Entry 8IFN (electron microscopy, 2.81 A resolution); this record covers chains B and C of the 6 polymer chains in the assembly.

# Chain B (and C)
Name: Spike glycoprotein
Source organism: Middle East respiratory syndrome-related coronavirus
Notes: chain C of this document is another copy of the same molecule, construct and numbering; everything in this record applies to it too
UniProtKB: R9UQ53 (R9UQ53_MERS); the construct has insertions or renumbered stretches relative to UniProt, so the offset changes along the chain: 1-1290 = UniProt 1-1290; 1301-1333 = UniProt 1292-1324
Chain sequence (1347 residues; each row starts with the number of its first residue):
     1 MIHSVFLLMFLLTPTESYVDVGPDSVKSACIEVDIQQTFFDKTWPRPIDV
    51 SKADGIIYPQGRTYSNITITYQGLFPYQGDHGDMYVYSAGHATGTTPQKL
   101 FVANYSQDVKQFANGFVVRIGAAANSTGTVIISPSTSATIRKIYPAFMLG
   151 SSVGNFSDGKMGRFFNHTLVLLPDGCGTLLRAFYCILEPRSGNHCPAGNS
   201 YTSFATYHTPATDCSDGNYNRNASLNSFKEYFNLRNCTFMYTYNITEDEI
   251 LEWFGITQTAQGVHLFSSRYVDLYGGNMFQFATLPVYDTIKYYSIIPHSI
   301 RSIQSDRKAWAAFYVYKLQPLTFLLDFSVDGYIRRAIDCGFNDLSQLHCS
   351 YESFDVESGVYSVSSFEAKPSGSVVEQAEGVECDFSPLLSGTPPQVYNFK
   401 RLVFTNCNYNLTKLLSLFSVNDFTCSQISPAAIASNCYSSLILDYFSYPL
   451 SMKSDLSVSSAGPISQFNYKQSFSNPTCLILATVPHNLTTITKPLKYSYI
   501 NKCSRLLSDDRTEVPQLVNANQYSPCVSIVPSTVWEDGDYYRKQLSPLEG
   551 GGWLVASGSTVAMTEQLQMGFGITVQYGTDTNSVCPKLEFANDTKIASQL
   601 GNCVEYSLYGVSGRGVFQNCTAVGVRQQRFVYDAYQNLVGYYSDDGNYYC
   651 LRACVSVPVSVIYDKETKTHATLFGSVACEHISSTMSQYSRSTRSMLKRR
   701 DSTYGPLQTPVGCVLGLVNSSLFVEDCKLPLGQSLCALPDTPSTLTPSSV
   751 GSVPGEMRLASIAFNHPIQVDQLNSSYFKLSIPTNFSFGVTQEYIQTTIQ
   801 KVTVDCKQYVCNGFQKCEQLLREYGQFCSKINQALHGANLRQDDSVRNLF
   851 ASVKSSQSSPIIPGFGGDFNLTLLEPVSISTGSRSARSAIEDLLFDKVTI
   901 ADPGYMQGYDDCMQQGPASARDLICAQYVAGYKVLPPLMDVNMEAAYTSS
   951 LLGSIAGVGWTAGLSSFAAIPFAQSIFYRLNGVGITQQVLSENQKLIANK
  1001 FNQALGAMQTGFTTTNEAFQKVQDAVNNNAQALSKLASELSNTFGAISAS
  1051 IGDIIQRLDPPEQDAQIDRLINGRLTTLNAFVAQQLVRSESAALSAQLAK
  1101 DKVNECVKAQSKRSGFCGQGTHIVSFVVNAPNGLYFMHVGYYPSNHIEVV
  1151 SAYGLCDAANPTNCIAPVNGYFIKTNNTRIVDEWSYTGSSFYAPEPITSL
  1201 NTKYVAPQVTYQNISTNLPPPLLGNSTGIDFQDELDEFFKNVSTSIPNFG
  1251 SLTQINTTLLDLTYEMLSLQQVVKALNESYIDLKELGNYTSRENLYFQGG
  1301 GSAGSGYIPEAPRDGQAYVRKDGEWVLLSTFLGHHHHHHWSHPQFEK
Not modelled in the structure: 1-17, 701-704, 742-752, 878-885, 1178-1181, 1225-1347
Differences from the reference sequence: conflict S748 (Arg in R9UQ53), G751 (Arg in R9UQ53), Q1020 (Arg in R9UQ53), 30 further conflict positions vs the reference (R9UQ53) not listed; insertion (1291-1295, 1297-1300); expression tag (1334-1347)
Disulfides: C30-C195, C176-C214, C185-C237, C339-C349, C383-C407, C425-C478, C437-C585, C503-C526, C603-C654, C620-C650, C679-C713, C727-C736, C806-C828, C811-C817, C912-C925, C1106-C1117, C1156-C1164
Covalent attachments: glycan linked to N410

# Interface between chain B and chain C
Pairs across the interface - 174 pairs, chain B then chain C:
  Q72(B) - R822(C)
  P320(B) - R822(C)  hydrogen bond (backbone-side chain)
  T322(B) - R822(C)
  S350(B) - S829(C)
  S350(B) - Q833(C)
  Y351(B) - Q833(C)
  Y351(B) - H836(C)
  E352(B) - Q826(C)
  V360(B) - H836(C)
  S362(B) - T803(C)
  S364(B) - D805(C)
  S365(B) - D805(C)  hydrogen bond (backbone-side chain)
  E367(B) - G813(C)
  R401(B) - A260(C)  hydrogen bond (side chain-backbone)
  R401(B) - Y287(C)
  V403(B) - Q261(C)
  V403(B) - Y287(C)
  T405(B) - Q261(C)
  Q427(B) - R1057(C)  hydrogen bond (backbone-side chain)
  Q427(B) - L1058(C)
  I428(B) - R1057(C)
  I428(B) - L1058(C)
  S429(B) - R1057(C)  hydrogen bond (backbone-backbone)
  S429(B) - D1059(C)  hydrogen bond
  A432(B) - Q1056(C)
  A432(B) - R1057(C)
  N436(B) - Q1056(C)
  N436(B) - R1057(C)
  S440(B) - Q261(C)  hydrogen bond
  I442(B) - A260(C)
  P476(B) - R1057(C)
  N521(B) - A260(C)
  Q522(B) - T289(C)
  Y523(B) - Y287(C)
  Y523(B) - D288(C)
  S528(B) - N166(C)
  S546(B) - V153(C)
  S546(B) - G154(C)
  S546(B) - M161(C)
  L548(B) - V153(C)  hydrophobic
  L548(B) - M161(C)  hydrophobic
  E549(B) - S152(C)
  E549(B) - V153(C)  hydrogen bond (side chain-backbone)
  E549(B) - Y292(C)
  Q576(B) - Q261(C)
  Y577(B) - R1057(C)
  G578(B) - Q60(C)  hydrogen bond (backbone-side chain)
  T579(B) - Q60(C)
  T579(B) - Q261(C)
  V623(B) - S65(C)  hydrogen bond (backbone-side chain)
  V623(B) - V329(C)
  V623(B) - D330(C)
  G624(B) - D330(C)
  V625(B) - Y58(C)
  V625(B) - T63(C)  hydrogen bond (backbone-side chain)
  V625(B) - D330(C)
  V625(B) - G331(C)
  V625(B) - Y332(C)  hydrophobic
  Q628(B) - P59(C)
  Q628(B) - Q60(C)
  Q628(B) - R62(C)
  Q628(B) - T63(C)
  Q628(B) - F279(C)
  F630(B) - G61(C)
  F630(B) - R62(C)
  F630(B) - T63(C)  hydrogen bond (backbone-backbone)
  V631(B) - T63(C)
  Y632(B) - R62(C)
  Y632(B) - T63(C)  hydrogen bond (backbone-backbone)
  Y632(B) - Y64(C)
  D633(B) - Y64(C)
  A634(B) - I69(C)  hydrophobic
  A634(B) - R921(C)
  Y635(B) - R921(C)
  Y635(B) - S1034(C)
  Y635(B) - S1041(C)
  Q636(B) - R62(C)  hydrogen bond
  Q636(B) - Y64(C)  hydrogen bond
  R652(B) - C912(C)
  R652(B) - Q915(C)  hydrogen bond (side chain-backbone)
  R652(B) - G916(C)
  R652(B) - P917(C)
  V655(B) - Y909(C)
  V655(B) - M913(C)  hydrophobic
  V655(B) - Y928(C)  hydrophobic
  S656(B) - Y909(C)
  S656(B) - Y928(C)  hydrogen bond (backbone-backbone)
  V657(B) - Y909(C)
  P658(B) - Y928(C)  hydrophobic
  S676(B) - G904(C)  hydrogen bond (side chain-backbone)
  S676(B) - Y905(C)
  S676(B) - M906(C)
  S676(B) - Q907(C)
  S676(B) - G908(C)
  S676(B) - Y909(C)  hydrogen bond (backbone-backbone)
  S676(B) - Y928(C)  hydrogen bond
  V677(B) - M906(C)
  V677(B) - Y909(C)  hydrophobic
  H681(B) - Y909(C)
  H681(B) - D910(C)  salt bridge
  Y689(B) - Y909(C)
  S692(B) - K807(C)
  S692(B) - E818(C)
  Q708(B) - M906(C)
  T709(B) - M906(C)
  P710(B) - Y905(C)
  P710(B) - M906(C)
  V711(B) - Y905(C)
  P730(B) - L938(C)  hydrophobic
  G732(B) - P937(C)
  Q733(B) - Y905(C)
  Q733(B) - P937(C)  hydrogen bond (backbone-backbone)
  Q733(B) - L938(C)
  Q733(B) - M939(C)
  Q733(B) - D940(C)
  S734(B) - L938(C)  hydrogen bond (backbone-backbone)
  S734(B) - M939(C)
  S734(B) - D940(C)  hydrogen bond (side chain-backbone)
  S734(B) - M943(C)
  I762(B) - M943(C)
  F764(B) - K854(C)
  F764(B) - A946(C)
  F764(B) - Y947(C)  hydrophobic
  N765(B) - K854(C)  hydrogen bond (backbone-side chain)
  P767(B) - K854(C)
  P767(B) - S855(C)
  P767(B) - S856(C)
  P767(B) - Q857(C)
  P767(B) - S858(C)
  I768(B) - S856(C)  hydrogen bond (backbone-backbone)
  I768(B) - Q857(C)
  I768(B) - S858(C)  hydrogen bond (backbone-backbone)
  Q769(B) - S858(C)
  Q769(B) - P860(C)
  V770(B) - S858(C)  hydrogen bond (backbone-backbone)
  V770(B) - S859(C)  hydrogen bond (backbone-side chain)
  V770(B) - P860(C)
  V770(B) - F967(C)  hydrophobic
  V770(B) - A969(C)  hydrophobic
  D771(B) - A969(C)
  Q772(B) - I970(C)
  Q772(B) - P971(C)
  F778(B) - W960(C)  hydrophobic
  F778(B) - A968(C)  hydrophobic
  F778(B) - A969(C)
  F778(B) - I970(C)  hydrophobic
  K779(B) - F967(C)
  K779(B) - A968(C)
  K779(B) - A969(C)  hydrogen bond (backbone-backbone)
  L780(B) - F967(C)  hydrogen bond (backbone-backbone)
  L780(B) - A968(C)
  S781(B) - Q857(C)  hydrogen bond
  S781(B) - S966(C)
  S781(B) - F967(C)  hydrogen bond (backbone-backbone)
  P783(B) - S965(C)
  I985(B) - A962(C)  hydrophobic
  S1114(B) - N1104(C)  hydrogen bond
  T1121(B) - G963(C)
  T1121(B) - S965(C)
  Y1141(B) - S965(C)
  H1146(B) - Q857(C)  hydrogen bond
  H1146(B) - S965(C)  hydrogen bond (side chain-backbone)
  Y1153(B) - I970(C)
  Y1153(B) - P971(C)
  Y1153(B) - Q974(C)
  Y1153(B) - Y978(C)
  Y1171(B) - W960(C)  hydrophobic
  Y1171(B) - T961(C)  hydrogen bond
  Y1171(B) - S966(C)  hydrogen bond
  S1189(B) - S966(C)  hydrogen bond (backbone-side chain)
  S1190(B) - S965(C)  hydrogen bond
  V1205(B) - L1200(C)
  A1206(B) - L1200(C)
  Q1208(B) - Q988(C)
Other interface residues (no listed pair), chain B (111 interface residues in all): L321, G359, Y361, V363, P430, D580, T581, S612, Q627, A653, C654, G675, E680, G712, H766, I782, R1113, G1115, P1143, Y1204, P1207, T1210, Y1211
Other interface residues (no listed pair), chain C (103 interface residues in all): I67, V109, Q111, Y270, V271, Q808, N812, R847, L923, V929, K933, P936, S950, E992, A1037, S1038, D1053, D1101

# Summary
111 residues of chain B and 103 residues of chain C are in contact, with 39 hydrogen bonds and 1 salt bridge.
Among the polar pairs are H681(B)-D910(C), P320(B)-R822(C) and S365(B)-D805(C).
Chain B and chain C are both Spike glycoprotein (Middle East respiratory syndrome-related coronavirus); the
structure, MERS-CoV spike trimer in complex with nanobody VHH-T148, was determined by electron microscopy.
